5C3S - chain A; structure by X-ray diffraction, 2.15 A resolution.

Chain A:
Protein: Thymine dioxygenase
From: Neurospora crassa
Reference sequence: Q7RYZ9 (Q7RYZ9_NEUCR); residues 1-333 here = UniProt positions 1-333
Sequence (343 residues; row label = number of the first residue in the row; numbers below 1 keep their minus sign (Gly-1 is residue -1)):
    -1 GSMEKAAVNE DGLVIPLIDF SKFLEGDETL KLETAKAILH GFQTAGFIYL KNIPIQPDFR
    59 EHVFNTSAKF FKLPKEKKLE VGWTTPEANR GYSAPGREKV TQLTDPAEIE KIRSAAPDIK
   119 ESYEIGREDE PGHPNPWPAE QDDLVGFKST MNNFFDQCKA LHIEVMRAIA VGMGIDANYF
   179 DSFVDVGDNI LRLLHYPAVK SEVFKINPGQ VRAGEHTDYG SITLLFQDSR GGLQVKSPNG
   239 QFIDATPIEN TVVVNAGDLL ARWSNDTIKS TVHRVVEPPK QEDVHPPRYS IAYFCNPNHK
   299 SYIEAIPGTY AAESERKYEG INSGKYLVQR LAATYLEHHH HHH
Not modelled in the structure: 333-341
Sequence notes: expression tag (-1 to 0, 334-341)
Metal / ion sites: Ni2+: His214, Asp216, His271 (together with 2-oxoglutaric acid)
Ligand contacts:
  - 2-oxoglutaric acid (AKG): Arg190, Leu192, Tyr194, His214, Asp216, Leu223, Leu231, His271, Val273, Arg286, Ser288, Ala290, Phe292
  - 5-formyluracil (FYU; 2,4-dioxo-1,2,3,4-tetrahydropyrimidine-5-carbaldehyde): Asn87, Glu122, Ile188, Arg190, His214, Thr215, Asp216, Tyr217, Gly218, Phe292, Leu329
What the authors report for this chain:
  - binding site for 5-formyluracil: Arg190, Tyr217, Phe292
  - mutagenesis - N87A, E122A, R190A, R190K, Y217F: decreased catalytic activity on 5-formyluracil
  - mutagenesis - N294A: unchanged catalytic activity on 5-formyluracil
  - mutagenesis - Y217A, F292A: abolished catalytic activity on 5-formyluracil

Overview:
Chain A binds 2-oxoglutaric acid and 5-formyluracil. The Ni2+ site is built by His214, Asp216 and His271. The
paper reports a binding site for 5-formyluracil at Arg190, Tyr217 and Phe292; N87A, E122A and R190A, among
others, reduce catalytic activity on 5-formyluracil; 8 substitutions were tested in all.
Chain A is Thymine dioxygenase (Neurospora crassa); the structure, Crystal structure of the full-length
Neurospora crassa T7H in complex with alpha-KG and 5-formyluracil (5fU), was determined by X-ray diffraction
together with 5C3O, 5C3P, 5C3Q and 5C3R from the same study.
